PDB entry 8EVW | X-ray diffraction, 1.22 A resolution | chains A and B

[Chain A (and B)]
Protein: D-alanine--D-alanine ligase A
From: Pseudomonas aeruginosa
Notes: EC 6.3.2.4; chain B of this document is another copy of the same molecule, construct and numbering; everything in this record applies to it too
UniProtKB: Q9HWI0 (DDLA_PSEAE); residues 1-346 here = UniProt positions 1-346
Sequence (347 residues; numbered 0 to 346; the number before each row is that of its first residue; numbering starts at 0):
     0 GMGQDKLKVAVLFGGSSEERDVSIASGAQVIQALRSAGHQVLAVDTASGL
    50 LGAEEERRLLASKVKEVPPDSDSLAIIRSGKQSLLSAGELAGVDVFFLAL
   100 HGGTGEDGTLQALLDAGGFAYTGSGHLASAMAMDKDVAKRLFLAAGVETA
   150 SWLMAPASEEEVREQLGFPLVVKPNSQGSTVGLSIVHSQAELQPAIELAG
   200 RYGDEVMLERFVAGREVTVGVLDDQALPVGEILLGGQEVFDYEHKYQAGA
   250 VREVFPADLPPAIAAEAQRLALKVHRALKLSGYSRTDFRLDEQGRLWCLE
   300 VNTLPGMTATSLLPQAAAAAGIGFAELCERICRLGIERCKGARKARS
Unresolved in the structure: 0-4, 78-90, 339-346 (chain B: 0-4, 76-83, 339-346)
Construct notes: expression tag (0)
UniProt features mapped onto this chain:
  - binding site (ATP): Gln164 to Thr217
  - binding site (Mg(2+)): Asp286, Glu299, Asn301
Metal / ion sites: Mg2+ site 1: Asp286, Glu299 (together with ATP); Mg2+ site 2: Glu299, Asn301 (together with ATP)
Residues lining bound ligands:
  - ATP (adenosine-5'-triphosphate): Lys134, Val170, Lys172, Gln176, Gly177, Ser178, Thr179, Val180, Leu182, Glu208, Arg209, Phe210, Val211, Glu215, Leu233, Glu237, Val238, Phe239, Lys244, Tyr245, Arg284, Asp286, Arg288, Leu298, Glu299, Asn301
  - D-alanine (DAL): Glu18, Val21, His100, Gly177, Ser178, Phe239, Lys244, Tyr245, Arg284, Asn301, Pro304, Gly305, Ser310, Leu311, Leu312

[How chain A and chain B interact]
Pairs across the interface (34; chain A residue first):
  Asp106(A) - His125(B)
  Gly107(A) - His125(B)
  Thr108(A) - Ala111(B)
  Ala111(A) - Ala111(B)  hydrophobic
  Leu112(A) - Leu112(B)  hydrophobic
  Leu112(A) - Ala115(B)  hydrophobic
  His125(A) - Asp106(B)
  His125(A) - Thr108(B)
  His125(A) - His125(B)  hydrogen bond
  Leu126(A) - Ala129(B)  hydrophobic
  Leu126(A) - Met130(B)
  Leu126(A) - Asp133(B)
  Ala129(A) - His125(B)
  Ala129(A) - Leu126(B)  hydrophobic
  Met130(A) - Leu126(B)
  Met130(A) - Val136(B)  hydrophobic
  Asp133(A) - Leu126(B)
  Asp133(A) - Lys278(B)  salt bridge
  Asp135(A) - Lys278(B)  salt bridge
  Val136(A) - Met130(B)  hydrophobic
  Val136(A) - Lys278(B)
  Arg139(A) - Leu140(B)
  Arg139(A) - Ala276(B)  hydrogen bond (side chain-backbone)
  Arg139(A) - Lys278(B)
  Leu140(A) - Arg139(B)
  Leu140(A) - Leu140(B)  hydrophobic
  Asn174(A) - Lys278(B)
  Glu204(A) - Lys278(B)  salt bridge
  Ala276(A) - Arg139(B)  hydrogen bond (backbone-side chain)
  Lys278(A) - Asp133(B)  salt bridge
  Lys278(A) - Asp135(B)  salt bridge
  Lys278(A) - Val136(B)
  Lys278(A) - Arg139(B)
  Lys278(A) - Glu204(B)  salt bridge
Interface residues without a listed pair, chain A (19 interface residues in all): Ala115
Interface residues without a listed pair, chain B (20 interface residues in all): Gly107, Ala143, Asn174

[In short]
The interface between chain A and chain B involves 19 residues on one side and 20 on the other; the contacts
include 3 hydrogen bonds and 6 salt bridges. Among the polar pairs are Asp133(A)-Lys278(B),
Asp135(A)-Lys278(B) and Glu204(A)-Lys278(B). Chain A binds ATP and D-alanine.
Both chains are D-alanine--D-alanine ligase A (Pseudomonas aeruginosa). Entry 8EVW (DdlA from Pseudomonas
aeruginosa PAO1 in complex with ATP and D-ala-D-ala) was determined by X-ray diffraction (same publication as
8EVV, 8EVX and 8EVZ).
